PDB entry 5L47 | X-ray diffraction, 3.30 A resolution | chains A and E of the 5 polymer chains in the assembly

# Chain A (and E)
Molecule: Proton-gated ion channel
Notes: chain E of this document is another copy of the same molecule, construct and numbering; everything in this record applies to it too
UniProtKB: Q7NDN8 (GLIC_GLOVI); residues 1-317 here correspond to UniProt positions 43-359 (UniProt number = residue number + 42)
Sequence (317 residues; each row starts with the number of its first residue):
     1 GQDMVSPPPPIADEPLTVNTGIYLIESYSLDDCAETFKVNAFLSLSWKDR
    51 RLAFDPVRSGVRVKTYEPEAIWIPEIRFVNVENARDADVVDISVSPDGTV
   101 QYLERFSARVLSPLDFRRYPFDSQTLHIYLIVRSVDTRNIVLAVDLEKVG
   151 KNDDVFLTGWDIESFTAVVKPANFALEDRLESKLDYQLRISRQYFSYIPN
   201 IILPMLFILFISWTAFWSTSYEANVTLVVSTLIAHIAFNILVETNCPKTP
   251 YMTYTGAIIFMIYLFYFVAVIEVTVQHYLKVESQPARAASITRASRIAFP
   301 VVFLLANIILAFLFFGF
Not modelled in the structure: 1-4, 316-317
Construct notes: conflict S27 (Cys69 in Q7NDN8), C33 (Lys75 in Q7NDN8), C246 (Leu288 in Q7NDN8)
Disulfides: C33-C246

# Chain A / chain E interface
Residue-residue contacts (88; chain A residue first):
  E35(A) with T158(E), hydrogen bond
  E75(A) with V90(E)
  R77(A) with D88(E); V90(E); R105(E)
  F78(A) with R105(E), hydrogen bond (backbone-side chain)
  V79(A) with I25(E); E26(E); R105(E), hydrogen bond (backbone-side chain)
  N80(A) with E26(E)
  E82(A) with Y28(E), hydrogen bond (backbone-side chain); N40(E), hydrogen bond (backbone-side chain); S107(E)
  N83(A) with S107(E), hydrogen bond
  L111(A) with E26(E); F156(E), hydrophobic
  P113(A) with F156(E), hydrophobic
  R133(A) with V90(E); D91(E), salt bridge; L103(E)
  D136(A) with V63(E); T65(E), hydrogen bond; S93(E), hydrogen bond
  L176(A) with Y23(E), hydrophobic; F42(E), hydrophobic
  E177(A) with Y23(E); F42(E); S44(E); L103(E); K148(E), salt bridge
  D178(A) with K148(E), salt bridge
  R179(A) with D91(E), salt bridge; S93(E)
  E181(A) with F42(E)
  K183(A) with D154(E), salt bridge
  Y221(A) with T214(E); S218(E); A223(E), hydrophobic; L227(E)
  E222(A) with S220(E); E222(E); A223(E)
  V225(A) with A223(E); T226(E); L227(E), hydrophobic
  T226(A) with T226(E)
  V229(A) with I211(E), hydrophobic; S230(E)
  L232(A) with I208(E), hydrophobic; I211(E), hydrophobic
  I233(A) with S230(E); A234(E), hydrophobic
  I236(A) with I208(E), hydrophobic; A234(E); A237(E); F238(E)
  N239(A) with L241(E)
  I240(A) with A237(E); L241(E)
  E243(A) with L241(E)
  K248(A) with I201(E); L241(E), hydrogen bond (side chain-backbone); V242(E)
  T249(A) with S196(E), hydrogen bond (backbone-side chain)
  P250(A) with T158(E); G159(E); Q193(E); F195(E); S196(E), hydrogen bond (backbone-side chain)
  Y251(A) with S196(E)
  M252(A) with P199(E), hydrophobic; N200(E)
  G256(A) with N200(E)
  F260(A) with P199(E); L203(E), hydrophobic
  Y263(A) with P204(E), hydrophobic; F207(E); F238(E); L241(E)
  L264(A) with F207(E), hydrophobic
  F267(A) with F207(E), hydrophobic; F210(E), hydrophobic
  V270(A) with I211(E), hydrophobic; T214(E)
  T274(A) with T214(E), hydrogen bond
  H277(A) with W217(E); S218(E)
  Y278(A) with W217(E)
Also at the interface, not in a pair above, chain A (45 interface residues in all): V81, Y266
Also at the interface, not in a pair above, chain E (56 interface residues in all): S27, S29, D86, V89, Y197, T231, I233, I240, R296

# Overview
The interface between chain A and chain E involves 45 residues on one side and 56 on the other; the contacts
include 12 hydrogen bonds and 5 salt bridges. Polar contacts include R133(A)-D91(E), E177(A)-K148(E) and
D178(A)-K148(E).
Both chains are Proton-gated ion channel. Entry 5L47 (X-ray structure of the 2-22' locally-closed mutant of
GLIC in complex with cyanoselenobarbital (seleniated barbiturate)) was determined by X-ray diffraction (same
publication as 5L4E and 5L4H).
